PDB entry 1K3A | X-ray diffraction, 2.10 A resolution | chains A and B

Chain A:
Name: insulin-like growth factor 1 receptor
From: Homo sapiens
Notes: EC 2.7.1.112; fragment: beta chain, kinase domain (residues 988-1286)
UniProtKB: P08069 (IGF1R_HUMAN); residues 958-1256 here correspond to UniProt positions 988-1286 (UniProt number = residue number + 30)
Amino-acid sequence (299 residues; each row starts with the number of its first residue):
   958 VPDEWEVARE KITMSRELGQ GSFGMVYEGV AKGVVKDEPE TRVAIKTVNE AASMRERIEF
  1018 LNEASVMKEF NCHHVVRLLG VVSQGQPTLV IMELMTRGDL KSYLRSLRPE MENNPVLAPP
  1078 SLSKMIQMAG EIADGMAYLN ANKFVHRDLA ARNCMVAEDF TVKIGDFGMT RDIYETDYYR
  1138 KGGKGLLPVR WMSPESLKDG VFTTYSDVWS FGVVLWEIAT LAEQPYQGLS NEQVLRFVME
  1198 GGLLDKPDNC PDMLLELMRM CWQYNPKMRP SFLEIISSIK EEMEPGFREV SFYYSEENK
Not modelled in the structure: 1069-1076
Construct notes: modified residue (1131, 1135-1136); variant Leu-1212 (Phe1242 in P08069)
Modified residues: Tyr-1131 (o-phosphotyrosine; PTR); Tyr-1135 (o-phosphotyrosine; PTR); Tyr-1136 (o-phosphotyrosine; PTR)
Curated features (UniProtKB/Swiss-Prot):
  - active site: Asp-1105 (Proton acceptor)
  - binding site (ATP): Leu-975 to Val-983, Lys-1003
  - modified residue: Tyr-1131 (Phosphotyrosine), Tyr-1135 (Phosphotyrosine), Tyr-1136 (Phosphotyrosine), Ser-1248 (Phosphoserine), Ser-1252 (Phosphoserine)
  - cross-link (Glycyl lysine isopeptide (Lys-Gly)): Lys-1138 (interchain with G-Cter in ubiquitin), Lys-1141 (interchain with G-Cter in ubiquitin)
Ligand contacts: AMP-PCP (ACP; phosphomethylphosphonic acid adenylate ester): Leu-975, Gly-976, Gln-977, Gly-978, Ser-979, Val-983, Ala-1001, Lys-1003, Val-1033, Met-1049, Glu-1050, Leu-1051, Met-1052, Asp-1056, Asn-1110, Met-1112, Asp-1123

Chain B:
Name: insulin receptor substrate 1
UniProtKB: P35568 (IRS1_HUMAN); residues 3-14 here correspond to UniProt positions 891-902 (UniProt number = residue number + 888)
Amino-acid sequence (14 residues; each row starts with the number of its first residue):
     1 KKKSPGEYVN IEFG
Not modelled in the structure: 1-5, 14
Curated features (UniProtKB/Swiss-Prot):
  - region: Tyr-8 to Asn-10 (GRB2-binding)
  - modified residue: Ser-4 (Phosphoserine), Tyr-8 (Phosphotyrosine)

How chain A and chain B interact:
Contacting residue pairs (32):
  Asp-1105(A) / Tyr-8(B)  hydrogen bond
  Arg-1109(A) / Glu-7(B)
  Arg-1109(A) / Tyr-8(B)  hydrogen bond
  Asn-1110(A) / Tyr-8(B)
  Lys-1138(A) / Phe-13(B)
  Gly-1140(A) / Ile-11(B)
  Gly-1140(A) / Glu-12(B)
  Gly-1140(A) / Phe-13(B)  hydrogen bond (backbone-backbone)
  Lys-1141(A) / Ile-11(B)
  Lys-1141(A) / Glu-12(B)
  Gly-1142(A) / Val-9(B)
  Gly-1142(A) / Asn-10(B)
  Gly-1142(A) / Ile-11(B)  hydrogen bond (backbone-backbone)
  Leu-1143(A) / Tyr-8(B)
  Leu-1143(A) / Val-9(B)
  Leu-1143(A) / Asn-10(B)
  Leu-1144(A) / Glu-7(B)
  Leu-1144(A) / Tyr-8(B)
  Leu-1144(A) / Val-9(B)  hydrogen bond (backbone-backbone)
  Leu-1144(A) / Ile-11(B)  hydrophobic
  Leu-1144(A) / Phe-13(B)  hydrophobic
  Pro-1145(A) / Glu-7(B)
  Pro-1145(A) / Tyr-8(B)
  Val-1146(A) / Glu-7(B)
  Trp-1148(A) / Glu-7(B)
  Ser-1153(A) / Phe-13(B)
  Leu-1154(A) / Ile-11(B)
  Leu-1154(A) / Phe-13(B)
  Lys-1155(A) / Phe-13(B)
  Asp-1156(A) / Phe-13(B)
  Gly-1157(A) / Phe-13(B)
  Asn-1188(A) / Val-9(B)
Interface residues without a listed pair, chain A (20 interface residues in all): Met-1126, Gly-1139

Overview:
Chain A and chain B form an interface of 20 and 7 residues respectively, with 5 hydrogen bonds. Polar contacts
include Asp-1105(A)/Tyr-8(B), Arg-1109(A)/Tyr-8(B) and Gly-1140(A)/Phe-13(B). Bound to chain A: AMP-PCP. From
UniProt: active-site residue Asp-1105(A) and 10 ATP-binding residues on chain A.
Here chain A is insulin-like growth factor 1 receptor (Homo sapiens) and chain B is insulin receptor substrate
1. Entry 1K3A (Structure of the Insulin-like Growth Factor 1 Receptor Kinase) was determined by X-ray
diffraction.
